PDB entry 3VBS | X-ray diffraction, 3.00 A resolution | chains B and C of the 4 polymer chains in the assembly

Chain B:
Molecule: Genome Polyprotein, capsid protein VP2
Organism: Human enterovirus 71
UniProt: B2ZUN1 (B2ZUN1_9ENTO); residues 10-254 here correspond to UniProt positions 79-323 (UniProt number = residue number + 69)
Amino-acid sequence (245 residues; numbered 10 to 254; the number before each row is that of its first residue):
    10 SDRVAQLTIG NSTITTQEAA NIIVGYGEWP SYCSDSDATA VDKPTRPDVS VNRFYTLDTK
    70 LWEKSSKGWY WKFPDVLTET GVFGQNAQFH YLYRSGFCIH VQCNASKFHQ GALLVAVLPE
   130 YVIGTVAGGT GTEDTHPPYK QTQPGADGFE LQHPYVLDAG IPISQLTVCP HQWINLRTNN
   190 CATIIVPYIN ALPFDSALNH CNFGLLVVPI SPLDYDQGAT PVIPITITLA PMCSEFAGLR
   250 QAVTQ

Chain C:
Molecule: Genome Polyprotein, capsid protein VP3
Organism: Human enterovirus 71
UniProt: B2ZUN0 (B2ZUN0_9ENTO); residues 1-242 here correspond to UniProt positions 324-565 (UniProt number = residue number + 323)
Amino-acid sequence (242 residues; row label = number of the first residue in the row):
     1 GFPTELKPGT NQFLTTDDGV SAPILPNFHP TPCIHIPGEV RNLLELCQVE TILEVNNVPT
    61 NATSLMERLR FPVSAQAGKG ELCAVFRADP GRNGPWQSTL LGQLCGYYTQ WSGSLEVTFM
   121 FTGSFMATGK MLIAYTPPGG PLPKDRATAM LGTHVIWDFG LQSSVTLVIP WISNTHYRAH
   181 ARDGVFDYYT TGLVSIWYQT NYVVPIGAPN TAYIIALAAA QKNFTMKLCK DASDILQTGT
   241 IQ

Interface between chain B and chain C:
Pairs across the interface (72; chain B residue first):
  Tyr35(B) - Gly38(C)
  Glu37(B) - His35(C)  salt bridge
  Glu37(B) - Pro37(C)
  Asp46(B) - Ile34(C)
  Asp46(B) - His35(C)  hydrogen bond (side chain-backbone)
  Lys116(B) - Ser124(C)
  Lys116(B) - Phe125(C)  hydrogen bond (backbone-backbone)
  Lys116(B) - Met126(C)  hydrogen bond (backbone-backbone)
  Phe117(B) - Ser124(C)
  Phe117(B) - Met126(C)  hydrophobic
  Phe117(B) - Ile206(C)
  Phe117(B) - Gly207(C)
  Phe117(B) - Pro209(C)
  His118(B) - Ser124(C)
  Gln119(B) - Thr122(C)
  Gln119(B) - Gly123(C)
  Gln119(B) - Ser124(C)  hydrogen bond (side chain-backbone)
  Gln119(B) - Pro209(C)
  Gln119(B) - Thr211(C)  hydrogen bond (side chain-backbone)
  Gln119(B) - Ala212(C)
  Gly120(B) - Thr122(C)
  Ala121(B) - Thr122(C)
  Pro163(B) - Met66(C)  hydrophobic
  Tyr164(B) - Glu54(C)  hydrogen bond
  Tyr164(B) - Leu65(C)
  Tyr164(B) - Met66(C)
  Ile172(B) - Leu69(C)  hydrophobic
  Ser173(B) - Thr51(C)
  Ser173(B) - Ile52(C)  hydrogen bond (backbone-backbone)
  Ser173(B) - Leu69(C)
  Ser173(B) - Ser98(C)  hydrogen bond (side chain-backbone)
  Gln174(B) - Thr51(C)
  Gln174(B) - Ser98(C)
  Gln174(B) - Leu100(C)
  Gln174(B) - Gln103(C)
  Thr176(B) - Val49(C)
  Thr176(B) - Glu50(C)  hydrogen bond (side chain-backbone)
  Thr176(B) - Thr51(C)
  Val177(B) - Val49(C)  hydrophobic
  Val177(B) - Leu100(C)  hydrophobic
  Trp182(B) - Met120(C)  hydrophobic
  Trp182(B) - Ile215(C)  hydrophobic
  Asn184(B) - Met120(C)
  Asn184(B) - Phe121(C)  hydrogen bond (side chain-backbone)
  Asn184(B) - Thr122(C)
  Asn184(B) - Ser163(C)
  Arg186(B) - Phe121(C)
  Arg186(B) - Gly123(C)
  Arg186(B) - Ser124(C)  hydrogen bond (side chain-backbone)
  Arg186(B) - Phe125(C)
  Arg186(B) - Ala127(C)  hydrogen bond (side chain-backbone)
  Arg186(B) - Gly160(C)  hydrogen bond (side chain-backbone)
  Thr187(B) - Leu161(C)
  Thr187(B) - Ser163(C)
  Tyr197(B) - Pro37(C)
  Ile198(B) - Pro37(C)  hydrophobic
  Asn199(B) - Ile36(C)
  Ala200(B) - Ile34(C)
  Leu201(B) - Ile34(C)
  Pro202(B) - Ile34(C)
  Ile219(B) - Met66(C)  hydrophobic
  Ile219(B) - Leu69(C)  hydrophobic
  Ile219(B) - Arg70(C)
  Ile219(B) - Ile215(C)  hydrophobic
  Ser220(B) - Thr122(C)  hydrogen bond
  Ser220(B) - Tyr213(C)
  Pro221(B) - Arg70(C)
  Asp223(B) - Pro209(C)
  Tyr224(B) - Pro209(C)  hydrophobic
  Asp225(B) - Gly207(C)
  Asp225(B) - Ala208(C)
  Asp225(B) - Pro209(C)
Also at the interface, not in a pair above, chain B (35 interface residues in all): Pro196, Val217, Pro218
Also at the interface, not in a pair above, chain C (44 interface residues in all): Leu46, Arg68, Gln97, Thr99, Phe159, Tyr202, Pro205, Leu217

In short:
35 residues of chain B and 44 residues of chain C are in contact; the contacts include 14 hydrogen bonds and 1
salt bridge. Polar contacts include Glu37(B)-His35(C), Asp46(B)-His35(C) and Gln119(B)-Ser124(C).
Here chain B is Genome Polyprotein, capsid protein VP2 and chain C is Genome Polyprotein, capsid protein VP3,
both from Human enterovirus 71. Entry 3VBS (Crystal structure of human Enterovirus 71) was determined by X-ray
diffraction together with 3VBF, 3VBH, 3VBO, 3VBR and 3VBU from the same study.
